8E00 - chains B and C of the 3 polymer chains in the assembly; structure by electron microscopy, 3.60 A resolution.

== Chain B (and C) ==
Name: Nuclear distribution protein PAC1
From: Saccharomyces cerevisiae
Notes: chain C of this document is another copy of the same molecule, construct and numbering; everything in this record applies to it too
Reference sequence: P39946 (LIS1_YEAST); residues 1-494 here = UniProt positions 1-494
Amino-acid sequence (495 residues; each row starts with the number of its first residue; numbering starts at 0):
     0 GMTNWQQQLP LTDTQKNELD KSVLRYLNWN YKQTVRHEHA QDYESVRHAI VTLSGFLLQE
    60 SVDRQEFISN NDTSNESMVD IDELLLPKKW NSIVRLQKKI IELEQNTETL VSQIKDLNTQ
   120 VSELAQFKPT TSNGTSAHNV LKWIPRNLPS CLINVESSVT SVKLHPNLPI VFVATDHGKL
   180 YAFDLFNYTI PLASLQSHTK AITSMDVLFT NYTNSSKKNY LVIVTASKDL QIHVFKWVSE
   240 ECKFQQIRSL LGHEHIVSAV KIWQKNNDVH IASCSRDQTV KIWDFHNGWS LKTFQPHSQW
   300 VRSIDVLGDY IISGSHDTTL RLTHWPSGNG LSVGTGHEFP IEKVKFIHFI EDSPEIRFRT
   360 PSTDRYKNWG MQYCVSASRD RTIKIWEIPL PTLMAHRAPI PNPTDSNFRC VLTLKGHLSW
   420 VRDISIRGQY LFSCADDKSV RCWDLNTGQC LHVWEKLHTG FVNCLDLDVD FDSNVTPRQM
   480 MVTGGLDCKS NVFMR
Unresolved in the structure: 0-138, 214-215, 351-354, 393-396, 401-404 (chain C: 0-138, 352-353, 393-396)
Differences from the reference sequence: expression tag (0)
From the paper describing this entry:
  - mutagenesis - W288D: unchanged expression
  - mutagenesis - W288D: decreased localization

== Chain B / chain C interface ==
Residue-residue contacts - 17 pairs, chain B then chain C:
  N166(B) with N153(C), hydrogen bond (backbone-side chain)
  L167(B) with N153(C); V154(C); E155(C)
  F185(B) with P190(C); L191(C); A192(C), hydrophobic; S193(C)
  N186(B) with Q195(C)
  S238(B) with E155(C), hydrogen bond (side chain-backbone)
  E239(B) with S156(C); H176(C)
  T475(B) with T188(C)
  R477(B) with T188(C)
  Q478(B) with I189(C)
  R494(B) with I189(C); P190(C)
Other interface residues (no listed pair), chain B (12 interface residues in all): P168, M479

== In short ==
The chain B/chain C interface involves 12 residues from each chain, with 2 hydrogen bonds. Among the polar
pairs are N166(B)-N153(C) and S238(B)-E155(C). From the paper: W288D of chain B reduces localization; W288D of
chain B leaves expression unchanged.
Both chains are Nuclear distribution protein PAC1 (Saccharomyces cerevisiae). Entry 8E00 (Symmetry expansion
of yeast cytoplasmic dynein-1 bound to Lis1 in the chi conformation) was determined by electron microscopy,
deposited together with 8DZZ.
